Entry 1W6G (X-ray diffraction, 1.55 A resolution); this record covers chain A.

Chain A:
Molecule: Phenylethylamine oxidase
Source organism: Arthrobacter globiformis
Notes: EC 1.4.3.6; fragment: agao holoenzyme, residues 3-638
Reference sequence: P46881 (PAOX_ARTGO); numbering as in UniProt (aligned over 3-638)
Sequence (646 residues; numbered 3 to 648; the number before each row is that of its first residue):
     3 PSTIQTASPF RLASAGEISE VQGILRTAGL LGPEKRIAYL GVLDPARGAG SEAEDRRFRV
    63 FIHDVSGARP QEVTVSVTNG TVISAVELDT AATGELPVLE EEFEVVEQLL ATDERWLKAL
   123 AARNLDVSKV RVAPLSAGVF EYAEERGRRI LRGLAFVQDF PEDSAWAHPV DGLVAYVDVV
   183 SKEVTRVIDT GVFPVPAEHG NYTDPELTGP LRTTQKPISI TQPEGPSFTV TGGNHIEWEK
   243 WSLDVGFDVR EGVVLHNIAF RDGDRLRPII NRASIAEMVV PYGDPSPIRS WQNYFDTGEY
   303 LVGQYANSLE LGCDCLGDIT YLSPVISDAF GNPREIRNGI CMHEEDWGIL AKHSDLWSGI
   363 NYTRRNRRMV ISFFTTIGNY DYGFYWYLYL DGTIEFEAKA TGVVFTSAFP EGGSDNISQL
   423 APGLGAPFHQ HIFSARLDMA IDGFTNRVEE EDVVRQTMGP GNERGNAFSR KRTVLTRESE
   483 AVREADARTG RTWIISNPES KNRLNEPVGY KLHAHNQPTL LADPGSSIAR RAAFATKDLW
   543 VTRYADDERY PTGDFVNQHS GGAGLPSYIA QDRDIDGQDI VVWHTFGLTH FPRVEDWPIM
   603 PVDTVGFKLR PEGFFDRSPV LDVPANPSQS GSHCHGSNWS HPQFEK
Disordered / not traced: 3-8, 629-648
Modified / non-standard residues: Tyr382 (5-(2-carboxy-2-aminoethyl)-2-hydroxy-1,4-benzoquinone; TPQ)
Disulfides: Cys317-Cys343
Metal / ion sites: Cu ion site 1: Asp161, Asp165, His170; Cu ion site 2: Tyr382, His431, His433, His592; Na+: Asp440, Met441, Asp581, Ile582
What the authors report for this chain:
  - Cu ion coordination: Asp161, Asp165, His170, His431, His433, His592
  - conformationally variable residues (order/disorder transition, side-chain flip): Gly50 to Glu56, His201, His592
  - Na+ coordination: Asp440, Met441, Asp581, Ile582

Overview:
Asp161, Asp165 and His170 coordinate Cu ion site 1. Tyr382, His431, His433 and His592 coordinate Cu ion site
2. The paper reports Cu ion coordination by Asp161, Asp165 and His170 among others; Na+ coordination by
Asp440, Met441 and Asp581 among others.
Chain A is Phenylethylamine oxidase (Arthrobacter globiformis); the structure, AGAO holoenzyme at 1.55
angstroms, was determined by X-ray diffraction together with 1W6C from the same study.
